Entry 6PDQ (X-ray diffraction, 1.83 A resolution); this record covers chains B and G of the 6 polymer chains in the assembly.

== Chain B ==
Molecule: Ancestral Effector Caspase-3/6/7
From: Homo sapiens
Sequence (93 residues; row label = number of the first residue in the row):
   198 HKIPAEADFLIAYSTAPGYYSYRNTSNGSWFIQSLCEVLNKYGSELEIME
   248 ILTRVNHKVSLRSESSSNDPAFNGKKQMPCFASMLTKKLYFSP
Disordered / not traced: 260, 264-268

== Chain G ==
Molecule: Ac-DEVD inhibitor
From: Homo sapiens
Sequence (5 residues; row label = number of the first residue in the row):
     1 XDEVD
Modified / non-standard residues: ACE (acetyl group) at position 1

== Interface between chain B and chain G ==
Pairs across the interface - 18 pairs, chain B then chain G:
  Tyr-217(B) / Val-4(G)  hydrophobic
  Ser-218(B) / Val-4(G)
  Ser-218(B) / Asp-5(G)  hydrogen bond (backbone-backbone)
  Tyr-219(B) / Glu-3(G)
  Tyr-219(B) / Val-4(G)  hydrophobic
  Arg-220(B) / ACE_1(G)
  Arg-220(B) / Asp-2(G)
  Arg-220(B) / Glu-3(G)  salt bridge
  Arg-220(B) / Val-4(G)  hydrogen bond (side chain-backbone)
  Arg-220(B) / Asp-5(G)  salt bridge
  Asn-221(B) / ACE_1(G)  hydrogen bond (side chain-backbone)
  Asn-221(B) / Asp-2(G)  hydrogen bond
  Thr-222(B) / ACE_1(G)  hydrogen bond (backbone-backbone)
  Thr-222(B) / Glu-3(G)
  Trp-227(B) / Asp-2(G)  hydrogen bond
  Ser-262(B) / Asp-2(G)
  Ser-263(B) / Asp-2(G)  hydrogen bond (backbone-side chain)
  Phe-269(B) / Val-4(G)  hydrophobic
Interface residues without a listed pair, chain B (11 interface residues in all): Glu-261

== In short ==
11 residues of chain B and 5 residues of chain G are in contact; the contacts include 7 hydrogen bonds and 2
salt bridges. Polar pairs include Arg-220(B)/Glu-3(G), Arg-220(B)/Asp-5(G) and Arg-220(B)/Val-4(G).
Chain B is Ancestral Effector Caspase-3/6/7 and chain G is Ac-DEVD inhibitor, both from Homo sapiens; the
structure, Ancestral Effector Caspase 3/6/7, was determined by X-ray diffraction (same publication as 6PPM).
